9B2M - chains D and B of the 12 polymer chains in the assembly; structure by electron microscopy, 3.09 A resolution.

Chain D (and B):
Name: Hemagglutinin HA2 chain
Organism: Influenza A virus
Notes: chain B of this document is another copy of the same molecule, construct and numbering; everything in this record applies to it too
Reference sequence: Q6WG00 (Q6WG00_9INFA); residues 327-552 here correspond to UniProt positions 340-565 (UniProt number = residue number + 13)
Chain sequence (226 residues; each row starts with the number of its first residue):
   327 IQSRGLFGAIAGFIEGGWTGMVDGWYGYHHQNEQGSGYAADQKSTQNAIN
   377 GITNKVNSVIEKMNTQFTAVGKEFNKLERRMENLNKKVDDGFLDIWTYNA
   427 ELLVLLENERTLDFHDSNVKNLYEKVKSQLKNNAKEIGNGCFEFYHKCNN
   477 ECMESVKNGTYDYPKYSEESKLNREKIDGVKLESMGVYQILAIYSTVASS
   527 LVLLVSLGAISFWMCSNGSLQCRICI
Not modelled in the structure: 327-335, 504-552
Disulfide bonds: Cys474-Cys478

How chain D and chain B interact:
Residue-residue contacts (23):
  Arg406(D) - Lys398(B)
  Arg406(D) - Glu399(B)  hydrogen bond (side chain-backbone)
  Arg406(D) - Phe400(B)
  Arg406(D) - Glu404(B)  salt bridge
  Met407(D) - Met407(B)  hydrophobic
  Leu410(D) - Met407(B)  hydrophobic
  Leu410(D) - Leu410(B)  hydrophobic
  Leu410(D) - Asn411(B)
  Lys413(D) - Asp415(B)  salt bridge
  Lys413(D) - Phe418(B)
  Val414(D) - Val414(B)  hydrophobic
  Val414(D) - Phe418(B)
  Gly417(D) - Phe418(B)
  Phe418(D) - Phe418(B)  hydrophobic
  Asp420(D) - Asn390(B)  hydrogen bond
  Ile421(D) - Phe418(B)  hydrophobic
  Ile421(D) - Ile421(B)  hydrophobic
  Ile421(D) - Trp422(B)
  Tyr424(D) - Trp422(B)  hydrophobic
  Tyr424(D) - Asn425(B)
  Tyr424(D) - Leu429(B)
  Glu427(D) - Lys388(B)  salt bridge
  Glu435(D) - Arg436(B)
Also at the interface, not in a pair above, chain D (16 interface residues in all): Asn425, Leu428, Leu431, Leu432
Also at the interface, not in a pair above, chain B (18 interface residues in all): Glu433

In short:
16 residues of chain D and 18 residues of chain B are in contact; the contacts include 2 hydrogen bonds and 3
salt bridges. Polar pairs include Arg406(D)-Glu404(B), Lys413(D)-Asp415(B) and Glu427(D)-Lys388(B).
Both chains are Hemagglutinin HA2 chain (Influenza A virus). Entry 9B2M (Hemagglutinin H1 New Caledonia 1999
in complex with monoclonal antibody Fab 43_S0008) was determined by electron microscopy.
